PDB entry 7QHM | electron microscopy, 2.80 A resolution | chains P and U of the 26 polymer chains in the assembly

Chain P:
Molecule: Cytochrome bc1 complex cytochrome c subunit
From: Corynebacterium glutamicum ATCC 13032
Notes: EC 7.1.1.8
UniProtKB: Q8NNK5 (QCRC_CORGL); residue numbers follow UniProt; this construct covers 1-283
Amino-acid sequence (283 residues; row label = number of the first residue in the row):
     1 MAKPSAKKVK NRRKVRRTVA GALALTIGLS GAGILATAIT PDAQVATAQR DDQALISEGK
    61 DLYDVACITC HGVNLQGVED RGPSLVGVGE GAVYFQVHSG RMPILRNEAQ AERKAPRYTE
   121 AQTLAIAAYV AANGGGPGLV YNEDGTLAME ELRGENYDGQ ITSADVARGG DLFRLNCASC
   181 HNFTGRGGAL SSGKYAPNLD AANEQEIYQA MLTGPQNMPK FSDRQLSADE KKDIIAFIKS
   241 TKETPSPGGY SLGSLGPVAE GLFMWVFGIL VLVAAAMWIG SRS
Disordered / not traced: 1-50
Glycans and other covalent adducts: heme c (HEC) linked to C67, C70, C180
Bound ions: heme c Fe site 1: H71, M102; heme c Fe site 2: H181, M218
Residues lining bound ligands:
  - 1,2-Distearoyl-sn-glycerophosphoethanolamine (3PE), molecule 1: T241, T244, P245, S246, G249, Y250, S251
  - 1,2-Distearoyl-sn-glycerophosphoethanolamine (3PE), molecule 2: Y250, L252, G253, L255, V258, A259, L262, F263, W265, V266, F267
  - heme c (HEC), molecule 1: A66, H71, R81, G82, P83, L85, V88, A92, V93, Q96, V97, M102, P103, I104, N107, A111, Y118, I126, Q216
  - heme c (HEC), molecule 2: F95, Q96, R101, Q110, A111, R113, F173, N176, C177, S179, H181, L190, Y195, A196, P197, N198, L199, A202, E206, I207, A210, M211, P215, Q216, N217, M218, P219, F221, L226, I234, I238

Chain U:
Molecule: Uncharacterized protein Cgl2664/cg2949
From: Corynebacterium glutamicum ATCC 13032
UniProtKB: Q8NMB4 (Y2664_CORGL); residue numbers follow UniProt; this construct covers 32-194
Amino-acid sequence (163 residues; numbered 32 to 194; the number before each row is that of its first residue):
    32 CSAGQITQTS SQVAAVDGNQ AGSANDPVLV RDVTVHLTTD GEAGVKFTAI NQDTSHTSHT
    92 LESVTVDGEE VELDDAEPIE RNCSLVADIQ SELDLIEEPE VGCIQHVATS LENPGFAYGG
   152 VVPVEFVFDT GAITIDATVS APVLESGVEN REVGGDTAEA SHH
Disordered / not traced: 186-194
Disulfides: C114-C134
Glycans and other covalent adducts: palmitic acid (PLM) linked to C32
Residues lining bound ligands:
  - 9YF ((2R)-2-(hexadecanoyloxy)-3-{[(S)-hydroxy{[(1R,2R,3R,4R,5R,6S)-2,3,4,5,6-pentahydroxycyclohexyl]oxy}phosphoryl]oxy}propyl (9S)-9-methyloctadecanoate): S33, I37, T38, Q39
  - heme c (HEC): T40, Q43, V44, A45, A46
  - IX7 ([(2R)-3-[[(1S,2R,3R,4S,5S,6R)-2-[(2R,3S,4S,5S,6R)-6-(hexadecanoyloxymethyl)-3,4,5-tris(oxidanyl)oxan-2-yl]oxy-6-[(2R,3S,4S,5S,6R)-6-(hydroxymethyl)-3,4,5-tris(oxidanyl)oxan-2-yl]oxy-3,4,5-tris(oxidanyl)cyclohexyl]oxy-oxidanyl-phosphoryl]oxy-2-undecanoyloxy-propyl] (10S)-10-methylhenicosanoate): G35, Q36, I37
From the paper describing this entry:
  - post-translational modification sites: C32

How chain P and chain U interact:
Pairs across the interface - 81 pairs, chain P then chain U:
  Q53(P) - E129(U)  hydrogen bond (side chain-backbone)
  Q53(P) - P130(U)
  Q53(P) - E131(U)  hydrogen bond (side chain-backbone)
  I56(P) - P130(U)  hydrophobic
  I56(P) - V132(U)  hydrophobic
  S57(P) - V132(U)
  K60(P) - V132(U)
  N74(P) - I81(U)
  N74(P) - N113(U)  hydrogen bond (side chain-backbone)
  N74(P) - S115(U)  hydrogen bond
  Q76(P) - L60(U)
  Q76(P) - R62(U)  hydrogen bond (backbone-side chain)
  Q76(P) - I81(U)
  Q76(P) - Q83(U)  hydrogen bond
  E79(P) - S54(U)
  E79(P) - A55(U)  hydrogen bond (side chain-backbone)
  D80(P) - S41(U)
  P83(P) - Q43(U)
  P83(P) - V44(U)
  P83(P) - A45(U)
  S84(P) - A45(U)
  S84(P) - R62(U)
  V86(P) - R62(U)
  V86(P) - D63(U)
  V86(P) - T79(U)
  G87(P) - V47(U)
  G87(P) - D63(U)
  N107(P) - A34(U)
  N107(P) - T38(U)
  N107(P) - T40(U)  hydrogen bond
  N107(P) - S41(U)
  E108(P) - S33(U)
  E108(P) - T38(U)
  E108(P) - Q39(U)  hydrogen bond (backbone-backbone)
  E108(P) - T40(U)  hydrogen bond (backbone-side chain)
  A109(P) - S33(U)
  A109(P) - Q39(U)
  Q110(P) - T40(U)
  A111(P) - T40(U)
  A131(P) - I127(U)
  A132(P) - P130(U)  hydrophobic
  A132(P) - H137(U)  hydrogen bond (backbone-side chain)
  N133(P) - I135(U)
  G134(P) - K77(U)  hydrogen bond (backbone-side chain)
  G134(P) - V117(U)
  G135(P) - I127(U)
  G136(P) - V174(U)
  P137(P) - V174(U)  hydrophobic
  G138(P) - S177(U)  hydrogen bond (backbone-side chain)
  V140(P) - S177(U)
  E155(P) - N181(U)  hydrogen bond
  S192(P) - S33(U)
  S192(P) - Q39(U)
  K194(P) - Q39(U)
  Y208(P) - G178(U)  hydrogen bond (side chain-backbone)
  L212(P) - S177(U)
  T213(P) - A46(U)
  G214(P) - A46(U)
  Q216(P) - T40(U)
  Q216(P) - Q43(U)
  N217(P) - Q43(U)
  K220(P) - A46(U)  hydrogen bond (side chain-backbone)
  D223(P) - L175(U)
  D223(P) - E176(U)
  D223(P) - S177(U)
  D223(P) - G178(U)  hydrogen bond (side chain-backbone)
  R224(P) - A172(U)
  R224(P) - P173(U)  hydrogen bond (side chain-backbone)
  R224(P) - L175(U)
  R224(P) - R182(U)  hydrogen bond (backbone-side chain)
  Q225(P) - R182(U)  hydrogen bond (backbone-side chain)
  S227(P) - E180(U)
  S227(P) - N181(U)
  S227(P) - R182(U)
  A228(P) - G178(U)
  A228(P) - E180(U)  hydrogen bond (backbone-backbone)
  A228(P) - N181(U)
  D229(P) - N181(U)  hydrogen bond (backbone-side chain)
  D229(P) - R182(U)
  E230(P) - R182(U)  salt bridge
  K232(P) - G178(U)
Interface residues without a listed pair, chain P (49 interface residues in all): D52, V73, V88, L139, L226
Interface residues without a listed pair, chain U (45 interface residues in all): Q51, C114, E128, G133, V179

In short:
49 residues of chain P face 45 of chain U across their interface; the contacts include 22 hydrogen bonds and 1
salt bridge. Polar pairs include E230(P)-R182(U), Q53(P)-E129(U) and Q53(P)-E131(U). Bound to chain P:
1,2-Distearoyl-sn-glycerophosphoethanolamine. Chain U binds heme c, compound 9YF and compound IX7. From the
paper: a modification site at C32(U).
Chain P is Cytochrome bc1 complex cytochrome c subunit and chain U is Uncharacterized protein Cgl2664/cg2949,
both from Corynebacterium glutamicum ATCC 13032; the structure, Cytochrome bcc-aa3 supercomplex (respiratory
supercomplex III2/IV2) from Corynebacterium glutamicum (stigmatellin and azide bound), was determined by
electron microscopy (same publication as 7QHO).
